PDB entry 7ONJ | electron microscopy, 2.30 A resolution | chains E and F of the 7 polymer chains in the assembly

Chain E (and F):
Molecule: Mechanosensitive channel of small conductance (MscS)
Source organism: Escherichia coli
Notes: chain F of this document is another copy of the same molecule, construct and numbering; everything in this record applies to it too
UniProtKB: B6I756 (B6I756_ECOSE); numbering as in UniProt (aligned over 1-286)
Chain sequence (294 residues; numbered 1 to 294; the number before each row is that of its first residue):
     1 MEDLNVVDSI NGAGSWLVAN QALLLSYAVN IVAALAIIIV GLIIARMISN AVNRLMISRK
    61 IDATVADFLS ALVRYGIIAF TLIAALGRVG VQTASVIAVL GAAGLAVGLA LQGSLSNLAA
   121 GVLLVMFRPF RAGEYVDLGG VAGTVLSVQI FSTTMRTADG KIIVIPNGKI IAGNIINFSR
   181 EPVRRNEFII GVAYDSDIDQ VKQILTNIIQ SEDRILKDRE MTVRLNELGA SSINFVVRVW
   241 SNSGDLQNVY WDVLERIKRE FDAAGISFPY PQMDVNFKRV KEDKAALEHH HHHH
Disordered / not traced: 1-18, 281-294
Construct notes: expression tag (287-294)
Small-molecule neighbours:
  - Lauryl Maltose Neopentyl Glycol (AV0), molecule 1: L23, L24, Y27, I31, Q92
  - Lauryl Maltose Neopentyl Glycol (AV0), molecule 2: S26, Y27, N30, I31, G87, R88, V89, G90, V91
  - Lauryl Maltose Neopentyl Glycol (AV0), molecule 3: V29, V32, A33, A36, R88
  - Lauryl Maltose Neopentyl Glycol (AV0), molecule 4: A36, I37, V40, G87, R88, V91
  - Lauryl Maltose Neopentyl Glycol (AV0), molecule 5: I44, I77, F80, T81, A84
  - Lauryl Maltose Neopentyl Glycol (AV0), molecule 6: K60, I61, D62, T64, V65, F68, L69, L118, A119, V122, M126
  - Lauryl Maltose Neopentyl Glycol (AV0), molecule 7: D67, F68, L111, S114, L115, L118, Q149, I150, F151
  - Lauryl Maltose Neopentyl Glycol (AV0), molecule 8: F68, A71, L72, R74, Y75, V107, G108, A110, L111, Q112, L115
  - Lauryl Maltose Neopentyl Glycol (AV0), molecule 9: A119, V122, L123, M126, F127
Reported in the primary citation:
  - binding site for the ligand PEE: R59
  - binding site for dodecyl-beta-D-maltoside: Q92, Q112
  - binding site for Lauryl Maltose Neopentyl Glycol: Y27, R88

Interface between chain E and chain F:
Contacting residue pairs - 89 pairs, chain E then chain F:
  L72(E) - A103(F)
  L72(E) - V107(F)  hydrophobic
  G76(E) - V99(F)
  A79(E) - V99(F)  hydrophobic
  F80(E) - L86(F)  hydrophobic
  F80(E) - V91(F)  hydrophobic
  F80(E) - S95(F)
  F80(E) - V96(F)  hydrophobic
  F80(E) - V99(F)  hydrophobic
  I83(E) - S95(F)
  T93(E) - Q92(F)
  T93(E) - S95(F)
  I97(E) - A94(F)
  I97(E) - S95(F)
  I97(E) - A98(F)  hydrophobic
  L115(E) - A106(F)
  L115(E) - L109(F)  hydrophobic
  L115(E) - A110(F)
  A119(E) - A110(F)
  L123(E) - S114(F)
  L123(E) - F151(F)  hydrophobic
  F127(E) - I150(F)  hydrophobic
  F127(E) - F151(F)  hydrophobic
  I171(E) - P166(F)
  A172(E) - P166(F)
  G173(E) - P166(F)
  N174(E) - V141(F)
  N174(E) - V164(F)
  N174(E) - I165(F)
  N174(E) - K169(F)
  I175(E) - I162(F)
  I175(E) - I163(F)
  I175(E) - V164(F)  hydrogen bond (backbone-backbone)
  I176(E) - I162(F)
  I176(E) - I163(F)  hydrophobic
  N177(E) - K161(F)
  N177(E) - I162(F)  hydrogen bond (backbone-backbone)
  F178(E) - K161(F)
  R180(E) - I162(F)
  E181(E) - R156(F)  salt bridge
  E181(E) - G160(F)
  E181(E) - I162(F)
  R184(E) - D159(F)  salt bridge
  R184(E) - K161(F)
  R185(E) - A158(F)
  R185(E) - D159(F)  hydrogen bond (backbone-backbone)
  Y194(E) - K258(F)  hydrogen bond (backbone-side chain)
  Y194(E) - F268(F)  hydrophobic
  Y194(E) - Y270(F)  hydrophobic
  I198(E) - K258(F)
  I198(E) - R259(F)
  D199(E) - R259(F)  salt bridge
  K202(E) - E255(F)
  T222(E) - W251(F)
  R224(E) - W251(F)
  R224(E) - D252(F)  salt bridge
  L225(E) - W251(F)
  N226(E) - Y250(F)
  N226(E) - W251(F)  hydrogen bond
  N226(E) - L254(F)
  E227(E) - L254(F)
  L228(E) - F268(F)  hydrophobic
  A230(E) - Y270(F)
  A230(E) - P271(F)
  S231(E) - Y270(F)
  R238(E) - W251(F)
  W240(E) - A158(F)
  Q272(E) - Y270(F)
  Q272(E) - P271(F)
  M273(E) - P271(F)
  M273(E) - Q272(F)
  M273(E) - M273(F)  hydrophobic
  D274(E) - Y270(F)
  D274(E) - P271(F)  hydrogen bond (backbone-backbone)
  D274(E) - Q272(F)  hydrogen bond
  D274(E) - M273(F)  hydrogen bond (backbone-backbone)
  V275(E) - M273(F)
  V275(E) - V275(F)  hydrophobic
  N276(E) - Q272(F)
  N276(E) - M273(F)  hydrogen bond (backbone-backbone)
  N276(E) - D274(F)
  N276(E) - V275(F)  hydrogen bond (backbone-backbone)
  F277(E) - V275(F)
  F277(E) - F277(F)  hydrophobic
  K278(E) - D274(F)  salt bridge
  K278(E) - V275(F)  hydrogen bond (backbone-backbone)
  K278(E) - N276(F)
  K278(E) - F277(F)  hydrogen bond (backbone-backbone)
  V280(E) - F277(F)
Also at the interface, not in a pair above, chain E (52 interface residues in all): F68, L69, P129, V183, I233, V236, R279
Also at the interface, not in a pair above, chain F (47 interface residues in all): N248, P269, K278

Overview:
52 residues of chain E face 47 of chain F across their interface; the contacts include 12 hydrogen bonds and 5
salt bridges. Polar pairs include E181(E)-R156(F), R184(E)-D159(F) and D199(E)-R259(F). From the paper: a
binding site for dodecyl-beta-D-maltoside at Q92(E) and Q112(E); a binding site for Lauryl Maltose Neopentyl
Glycol at Y27(E) and R88(E).
Both chains are Mechanosensitive channel of small conductance (MscS) (Escherichia coli). Entry 7ONJ
(Mechanosensitive channel MscS solubilized with LMNG in open conformation) was determined by electron
microscopy, deposited together with 7ONL, 7OO0, 7OO6, 7OO8 and 7OOA.
